6IFM - chains F and N of the 10 polymer chains in the assembly; structure by X-ray diffraction, 2.80 A resolution.

== Chain F ==
Name: Antitoxin VapB
Source organism: Salmonella enterica subsp. enterica serovar Typhimurium str. LT2
UniProtKB: Q7CPV2 (VAPB_SALTY); residue numbers follow UniProt; this construct covers 1-68
Amino-acid sequence (68 residues; each row starts with the number of its first residue):
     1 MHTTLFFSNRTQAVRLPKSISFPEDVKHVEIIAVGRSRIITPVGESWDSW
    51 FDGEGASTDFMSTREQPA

== Chain N ==
Molecule: DNA backward
Sequence (27 nucleotides; row label = number of the first residue in the row):
     1 GATGTATATGTCAAAGAGATATACAGG

== Interface between chain F and chain N ==
Residue-residue contacts (7; chain F residue first):
  Ser8(F) with DA19(N), hydrogen bond to the base
  Asn9(F) with DA17(N), hydrogen bond to the base; DG18(N), base contact
  Arg10(F) with DA15(N), base contact; DG16(N), hydrogen bond to the base; DA17(N), base contact
  Thr11(F) with DA17(N), base contact

== Overview ==
4 residues of chain F face 5 of chain N across their interface, with 3 hydrogen bonds. Polar pairs include
Ser8(F)-DA19(N), Asn9(F)-DA17(N) and Arg10(F)-DG16(N).
Chain F is Antitoxin VapB (Salmonella enterica subsp. enterica serovar Typhimurium str. LT2) and chain N is
DNA backward; the structure, Crystal structure of DNA bound VapBC from Salmonella typhimurium, was determined
by X-ray diffraction (same publication as 6IFC).
